9FXC - chains A and B; structure by electron microscopy, 3.60 A resolution.

Chain A:
Protein: Mycobactin import ATP-binding/permease protein IrtA
Source organism: Mycolicibacterium thermoresistibile ATCC 19527
Notes: EC 7.2.2.-
UniProtKB: G7CBF5 (IRTA_MYCT3); residue numbers follow UniProt; this construct covers 10-908
Amino-acid sequence (901 residues; numbered 8 to 908; the number before each row is that of its first residue):
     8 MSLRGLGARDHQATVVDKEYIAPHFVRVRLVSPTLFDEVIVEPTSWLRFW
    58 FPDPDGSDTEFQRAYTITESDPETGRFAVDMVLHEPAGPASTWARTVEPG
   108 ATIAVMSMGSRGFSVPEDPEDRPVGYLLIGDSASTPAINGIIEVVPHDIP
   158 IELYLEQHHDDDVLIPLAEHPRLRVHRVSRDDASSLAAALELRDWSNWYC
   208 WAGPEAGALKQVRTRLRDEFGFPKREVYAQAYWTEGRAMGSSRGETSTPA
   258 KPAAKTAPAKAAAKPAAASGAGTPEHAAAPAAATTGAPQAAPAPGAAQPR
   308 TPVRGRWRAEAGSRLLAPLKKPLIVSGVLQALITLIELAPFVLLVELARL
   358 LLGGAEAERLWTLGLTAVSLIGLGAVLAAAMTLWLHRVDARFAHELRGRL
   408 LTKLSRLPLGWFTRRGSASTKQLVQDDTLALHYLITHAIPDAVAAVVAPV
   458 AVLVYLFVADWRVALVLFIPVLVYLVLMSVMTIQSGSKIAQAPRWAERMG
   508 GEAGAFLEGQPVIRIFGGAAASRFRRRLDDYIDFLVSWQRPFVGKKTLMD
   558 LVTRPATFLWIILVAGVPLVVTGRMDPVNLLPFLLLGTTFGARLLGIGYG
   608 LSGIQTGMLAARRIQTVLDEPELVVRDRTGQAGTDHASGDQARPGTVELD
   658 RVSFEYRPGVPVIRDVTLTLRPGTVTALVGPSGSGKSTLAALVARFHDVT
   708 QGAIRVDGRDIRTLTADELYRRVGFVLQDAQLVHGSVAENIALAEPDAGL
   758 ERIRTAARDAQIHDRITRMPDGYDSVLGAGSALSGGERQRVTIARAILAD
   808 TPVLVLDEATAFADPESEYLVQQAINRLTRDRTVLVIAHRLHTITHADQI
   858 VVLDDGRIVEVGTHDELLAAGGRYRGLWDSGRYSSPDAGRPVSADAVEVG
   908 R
Disordered / not traced: 8-315, 635-650, 889-908
Sequence notes: initiating methionine (8); expression tag (9)
Residues lining bound ligands: ATP-gamma-S (AGS; phosphothiophosphoric acid-adenylate ester): Arg422, Tyr663, Arg664, Val669, Pro688, Ser689, Gly690, Ser691, Gly692, Lys693, Ser694, Thr695, His846
Curated features (UniProtKB/Swiss-Prot):
  - binding site (FAD): Arg70 to Thr73, Asp87 to His91, Ala97, Ser98, Thr241 to Gly243
  - binding site (ATP): Gly687 to Ser694

Chain B:
Protein: Mycobactin import ATP-binding/permease protein IrtB
Source organism: Mycolicibacterium thermoresistibile ATCC 19527
Notes: EC 7.2.2.-
UniProtKB: G7CBF6 (IRTB_MYCT3); numbering as in UniProt (aligned over 1-579)
Amino-acid sequence (586 residues; each row starts with the number of its first residue):
     1 MIRTLLRLVPAEKRGAVAGYAVLTLLSVLLRAVGAVLLIPLLAALFSDTP
    51 SDAWLWLGWLTAVTLAGWVTDTNTARLGFDLGFAVLSRTQHDMADRLPNV
   101 AMSWFTPDNTATARQAIAATGPELAGLVVNLLTPLIGAALLPAAIGVALL
   151 FVSVPLGLAALAGVAVLFGALALSGRLSRAADKVAGETNSAFTERIIEFA
   201 RTQQALRAARRVEPARSQVGSALAAQHGAGLRLLTMQIPGQVLFSLAGQV
   251 ALIGFAGMAVWLTVRGQLGVPEAIALIVVLVRYLEPFAAIADLAPALETT
   301 RATLNRIQAVLDAPTLPAGRRRLDRTGAAPSIEFDDVRFSYGDEVVLDGV
   351 SFTLRPGNTTAIVGPSGSGKTTILSLIAGLQQPASGRVLLDGVDVTTLDP
   401 EARRAAVSVVFQHPYLFDGTLRDNVLVGDPEADPDDVTAAMRLARVDELL
   451 DRLPDGDATVVGEGGTALSGGERQRVSIARALLKPAPVLLVDEATSALDN
   501 ANEAAVVDALTADPRPRTRVIVAHRLASIRHADRVLFVEAGRVVEDGAID
   551 ELLAAGGRFAQFWAQQQAASEWAIGSTARALEVLFQ
Disordered / not traced: 1, 320-326, 578-586
Sequence notes: expression tag (580-586)
Residues lining bound ligands: ATP-gamma-S (AGS; phosphothiophosphoric acid-adenylate ester): Tyr341, Glu344, Val346, Pro365, Ser366, Gly367, Ser368, Gly369, Lys370, Thr371, Thr372, Gln412
Curated features (UniProtKB/Swiss-Prot):
  - binding site (ATP): Gly364 to Thr371
From the paper describing this entry:
  - mutagenesis - Q249A, Q249F, Q249L, A256F, A256L, A256R: increased catalytic activity
  - mutagenesis - Q249R: unchanged catalytic activity

Chain A / chain B interface:
Pairs across the interface - 190 pairs, chain A then chain B:
  Glu344(A) - Ser245(B)
  Glu344(A) - Gln249(B)  hydrogen bond (backbone-side chain)
  Pro347(A) - Gln249(B)
  Phe348(A) - Leu252(B)  hydrophobic
  Leu351(A) - Leu252(B)  hydrophobic
  Leu351(A) - Ala256(B)  hydrophobic
  Leu351(A) - Ile277(B)  hydrophobic
  Leu354(A) - Val260(B)  hydrophobic
  Ala355(A) - Ile274(B)  hydrophobic
  Leu358(A) - Val270(B)
  Leu359(A) - Phe46(B)  hydrophobic
  Leu359(A) - Val270(B)
  Leu359(A) - Ile274(B)  hydrophobic
  Leu367(A) - Val260(B)  hydrophobic
  Ala374(A) - Ile253(B)  hydrophobic
  Ile378(A) - Gln249(B)
  Ile378(A) - Val250(B)  hydrophobic
  Ile378(A) - Ile253(B)  hydrophobic
  Ala382(A) - Leu246(B)  hydrophobic
  Ala385(A) - Val242(B)  hydrophobic
  Ala386(A) - Ile238(B)  hydrophobic
  Thr389(A) - Ile238(B)
  His393(A) - Leu234(B)
  His393(A) - Gln237(B)
  Ala397(A) - His227(B)
  His401(A) - Leu223(B)
  His401(A) - Ala224(B)
  His401(A) - His227(B)
  Arg404(A) - Phe192(B)
  Arg404(A) - Thr193(B)
  Leu408(A) - Phe199(B)
  Leu408(A) - Arg216(B)
  Leu408(A) - Val219(B)  hydrophobic
  Leu408(A) - Gly220(B)
  Leu411(A) - Ile196(B)  hydrophobic
  Leu411(A) - Phe199(B)  hydrophobic
  Leu411(A) - Gln203(B)
  Leu411(A) - Arg207(B)
  Ser412(A) - Phe199(B)
  Ser412(A) - Arg216(B)  hydrogen bond
  Leu414(A) - Arg207(B)  hydrogen bond (backbone-side chain)
  Leu416(A) - Gln203(B)
  Leu416(A) - Arg207(B)
  Phe419(A) - Gln203(B)
  Thr427(A) - Ala200(B)
  Val431(A) - Thr193(B)
  Val431(A) - Ile196(B)  hydrophobic
  Val431(A) - Ile197(B)  hydrophobic
  Gln432(A) - Asn189(B)
  Gln432(A) - Ser190(B)
  Gln432(A) - Thr193(B)  hydrogen bond
  Gln432(A) - Glu194(B)
  Gln432(A) - Ile197(B)
  Thr435(A) - Asn189(B)  hydrogen bond
  Leu436(A) - Asn189(B)
  His439(A) - Ala185(B)
  Tyr440(A) - Asp182(B)
  His444(A) - Gln237(B)  hydrogen bond
  Gly507(A) - Arg114(B)  hydrogen bond (backbone-side chain)
  Gly507(A) - Ala118(B)
  Gly508(A) - Arg114(B)
  Ala510(A) - Ile117(B)  hydrophobic
  Phe513(A) - Pro98(B)
  Leu514(A) - Thr110(B)
  Leu514(A) - Ala113(B)  hydrophobic
  Leu514(A) - Arg114(B)
  Leu514(A) - Ile117(B)  hydrophobic
  Glu515(A) - Tyr415(B)
  Gln517(A) - Leu97(B)
  Gln517(A) - Pro98(B)
  Gln517(A) - Phe105(B)
  Pro518(A) - Leu380(B)  hydrophobic
  Pro518(A) - Phe411(B)  hydrophobic
  Val519(A) - Tyr415(B)  hydrophobic
  Ile520(A) - Arg404(B)
  Arg521(A) - Leu97(B)
  Arg521(A) - Pro98(B)  hydrogen bond (side chain-backbone)
  Arg521(A) - Asn99(B)
  Arg521(A) - Val100(B)  hydrogen bond (side chain-backbone)
  Arg521(A) - Met102(B)
  Arg521(A) - Phe105(B)
  Arg521(A) - Leu380(B)
  Arg521(A) - Arg404(B)
  Ile522(A) - Arg404(B)
  Ile522(A) - Val407(B)
  Ile522(A) - Val409(B)  hydrophobic
  Ile522(A) - Phe411(B)  hydrophobic
  Ile522(A) - Lys484(B)  hydrogen bond (backbone-side chain)
  Phe523(A) - Val409(B)
  Phe523(A) - Val427(B)
  Phe523(A) - Gly428(B)
  Phe523(A) - Arg480(B)
  Phe523(A) - Lys484(B)
  Arg530(A) - Phe417(B)
  Phe531(A) - Ala94(B)  hydrophobic
  Phe531(A) - Ile117(B)  hydrophobic
  Arg532(A) - His91(B)  hydrogen bond
  Arg532(A) - Ala94(B)
  Arg532(A) - Asp95(B)  salt bridge
  Leu535(A) - Gln90(B)
  Leu535(A) - Ala94(B)  hydrophobic
  Tyr538(A) - Pro122(B)
  Ile539(A) - Ser87(B)
  Ile539(A) - Gln90(B)
  Leu542(A) - Gly121(B)
  Gln546(A) - Phe83(B)
  Gln546(A) - Ala125(B)
  Arg547(A) - Phe83(B)
  Val550(A) - Phe79(B)  hydrophobic
  Lys553(A) - Phe79(B)
  Thr554(A) - Thr72(B)
  Thr554(A) - Ala75(B)
  Leu558(A) - Trp68(B)
  Leu558(A) - Asp71(B)
  Arg561(A) - Arg31(B)
  Arg561(A) - Asp71(B)  salt bridge
  Pro562(A) - Glu285(B)
  Thr564(A) - Trp68(B)  hydrogen bond
  Leu566(A) - Leu38(B)  hydrophobic
  Trp567(A) - Thr61(B)  hydrogen bond
  Trp567(A) - Thr64(B)
  Trp567(A) - Trp68(B)  hydrophobic
  Leu570(A) - Leu38(B)  hydrophobic
  Leu570(A) - Leu41(B)  hydrophobic
  Leu570(A) - Leu60(B)  hydrophobic
  Val574(A) - Leu57(B)  hydrophobic
  Pro575(A) - Trp54(B)  hydrophobic
  Val577(A) - Leu45(B)  hydrophobic
  Val578(A) - Pro50(B)
  Pro584(A) - Phe46(B)
  Val585(A) - Phe46(B)
  Leu587(A) - Leu45(B)  hydrophobic
  Leu588(A) - Phe46(B)  hydrophobic
  Leu588(A) - Ile274(B)  hydrophobic
  Leu588(A) - Val278(B)  hydrophobic
  Leu591(A) - Leu42(B)  hydrophobic
  Leu591(A) - Arg282(B)  hydrogen bond (backbone-side chain)
  Leu592(A) - Val281(B)  hydrophobic
  Leu592(A) - Arg282(B)  hydrogen bond (backbone-side chain)
  Thr595(A) - Arg282(B)
  Thr595(A) - Glu285(B)
  Thr596(A) - Glu285(B)
  Tyr606(A) - Pro295(B)
  Val682(A) - Ile574(B)  hydrophobic
  Phe703(A) - Gln204(B)
  Asp724(A) - Arg210(B)
  Tyr727(A) - Arg207(B)
  Tyr727(A) - Ala208(B)
  Tyr727(A) - Arg210(B)
  Arg728(A) - Arg210(B)
  Phe732(A) - Gln204(B)
  Phe732(A) - Ala208(B)  hydrophobic
  Gln738(A) - Arg201(B)  hydrogen bond (side chain-backbone)
  Gln738(A) - Gln204(B)
  Gln738(A) - Ala205(B)
  Leu739(A) - Arg201(B)  hydrogen bond (backbone-side chain)
  Leu739(A) - Thr202(B)
  Val740(A) - Ala205(B)  hydrophobic
  His741(A) - Glu198(B)
  Leu750(A) - Ala205(B)
  Leu750(A) - Ala209(B)  hydrophobic
  Leu750(A) - Arg211(B)
  Ala751(A) - Ala209(B)
  Ala751(A) - Arg210(B)  hydrogen bond (backbone-side chain)
  Gly785(A) - Arg201(B)  hydrogen bond (backbone-side chain)
  Arg802(A) - Ala205(B)
  Glu815(A) - Trp572(B)
  Ala818(A) - Trp572(B)  hydrophobic
  Asp821(A) - Ser366(B)
  Pro822(A) - Gln566(B)  hydrogen bond (backbone-side chain)
  Glu823(A) - Pro365(B)
  Glu823(A) - Ser366(B)  hydrogen bond (side chain-backbone)
  Tyr826(A) - Gln565(B)
  Gln829(A) - Ala569(B)  hydrogen bond (side chain-backbone)
  Gln829(A) - Trp572(B)
  Asn833(A) - Trp572(B)  hydrogen bond
  Thr836(A) - Ile574(B)
  Val843(A) - Ile574(B)  hydrophobic
  His846(A) - Leu498(B)
  Arg847(A) - Ala497(B)
  Arg847(A) - Trp572(B)
  His849(A) - Ser570(B)
  His849(A) - Trp572(B)
  Thr850(A) - Trp572(B)
  Thr850(A) - Ala573(B)
  Thr850(A) - Ile574(B)  hydrogen bond (backbone-backbone)
  His853(A) - Ala573(B)
  His853(A) - Ile574(B)
  His853(A) - Ser576(B)
  Gly888(A) - Asn500(B)
Also at the interface, not in a pair above, chain A (130 interface residues in all): Trp368, Val375, Arg398, Thr409, Arg413, Thr420, Lys428, Met506, Gly511, Gly516, Asp536, Val543, Val571, Leu630, Glu752, Pro753, Ala786, Phe819, Glu825, Leu827, Ile832, Ala854
Also at the interface, not in a pair above, chain B (130 interface residues in all): Gly34, Ser51, Arg76, Asp80, Leu86, Ala101, Thr133, Gly186, Leu206, Val212, Trp261, Thr263, Asp292, Gly364, Ala378, Ser408, Ala481, His524, Ala568, Gly575, Thr577

Overview:
The chain A/chain B interface involves 130 residues from each chain; the contacts include 24 hydrogen bonds
and 2 salt bridges. Polar pairs include Arg532(A)-Asp95(B), Arg561(A)-Asp71(B) and Glu344(A)-Gln249(B). From
the paper: Q249A, Q249F and Q249L of chain B, among others, increase catalytic activity; Q249R of chain B
leaves catalytic activity unchanged; 7 substitutions were tested in all.
Here chain A is Mycobactin import ATP-binding/permease protein IrtA and chain B is Mycobactin import
ATP-binding/permease protein IrtB, both from Mycolicibacterium thermoresistibile ATCC 19527. Entry 9FXC
(Cryo-EM structure of IrtAB in inward-facing state in nanodisc) was determined by electron microscopy together
with 9FW3, 9G2K, 9G2L, 9G2M, 9G2S, 9G2T and 7 further entries from the same study.
